6RCD - chains B and X of the 8 polymer chains in the assembly; structure by X-ray diffraction, 1.98 A resolution.

# Chain B (and X)
Molecule: MgPa adhesin
Organism: Mycoplasma genitalium
Notes: chain X of this document is another copy of the same molecule, construct and numbering; everything in this record applies to it too
Reference sequence: D5FY31 (D5FY31_MYCGT); residues 32-132 here correspond to UniProt positions 1250-1350 (UniProt number = residue number + 1218)
Chain sequence (101 residues; row label = number of the first residue in the row):
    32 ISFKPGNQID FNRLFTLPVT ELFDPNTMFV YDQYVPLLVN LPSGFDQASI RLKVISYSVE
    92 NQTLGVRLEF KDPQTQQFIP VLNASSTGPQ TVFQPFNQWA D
Disordered / not traced: 114-118 (chain X: 115-118)

# Chain B / chain X interface
Pairs across the interface - 68 pairs, chain B then chain X:
  Ile-32(B) with Ala-131(X); Asp-132(X)
  Ser-33(B) with Gln-129(X); Trp-130(X); Ala-131(X), hydrogen bond (backbone-backbone)
  Phe-34(B) with Asn-128(X); Gln-129(X); Trp-130(X), hydrophobic
  Lys-35(B) with Gln-125(X), hydrogen bond (backbone-side chain); Asn-128(X); Gln-129(X), hydrogen bond (backbone-backbone); Ala-131(X), hydrogen bond (side chain-backbone); Asp-132(X)
  Pro-36(B) with Gln-125(X), hydrogen bond (backbone-side chain); Asn-128(X)
  Gly-37(B) with Gln-125(X); Phe-127(X); Asn-128(X), hydrogen bond (backbone-side chain)
  Asn-38(B) with Phe-124(X); Gln-125(X), hydrogen bond (backbone-backbone); Pro-126(X)
  Gln-39(B) with Pro-67(X), hydrogen bond (side chain-backbone); Leu-68(X); Leu-69(X); Val-70(X); Asn-71(X)
  Ile-40(B) with Leu-69(X), hydrogen bond (backbone-backbone); Val-70(X); Asn-71(X), hydrogen bond (backbone-backbone); Thr-122(X); Phe-124(X), hydrophobic
  Asp-41(B) with Asn-71(X)
  Phe-42(B) with Val-70(X), hydrophobic; Asn-71(X), hydrogen bond (backbone-backbone); Leu-72(X), hydrophobic; Pro-73(X); Phe-76(X), hydrophobic; Ile-81(X), hydrophobic
  Leu-45(B) with Val-70(X), hydrophobic; Leu-99(X); Val-112(X); Gln-121(X), hydrogen bond (backbone-side chain); Thr-122(X)
  Phe-46(B) with Leu-99(X), hydrophobic; Phe-101(X), hydrophobic; Val-112(X), hydrophobic
  Thr-47(B) with Val-112(X); Asn-114(X)
  Leu-48(B) with Phe-101(X), hydrophobic
  Asp-55(B) with Gln-105(X)
  Tyr-62(B) with Pro-104(X), hydrophobic; Gln-105(X), hydrogen bond
  Gln-64(B) with Phe-76(X); Ser-80(X); Lys-102(X); Pro-104(X)
  Tyr-65(B) with Phe-101(X); Pro-104(X)
  Pro-67(B) with Pro-73(X); Ser-74(X); Gly-75(X); Phe-76(X)
  Leu-68(B) with Pro-73(X), hydrophobic; Phe-76(X), hydrophobic
  Leu-72(B) with Ser-74(X), hydrogen bond (backbone-side chain)
  Pro-73(B) with Ser-74(X)
  Ser-74(B) with Ser-74(X)
  Gln-78(B) with Gly-75(X), hydrogen bond (side chain-backbone)
Other interface residues (no listed pair), chain B (27 interface residues in all): Arg-44, Glu-52
Other interface residues (no listed pair), chain X (32 interface residues in all): Leu-83, Asp-103

# Summary
Chain B and chain X form an interface of 27 and 32 residues respectively, with 15 hydrogen bonds. Polar pairs
include Lys-35(B)/Gln-125(X), Lys-35(B)/Ala-131(X) and Pro-36(B)/Gln-125(X).
Both chains are MgPa adhesin (Mycoplasma genitalium). Entry 6RCD (Octamer C-Domain P140 Mycoplasma genitalium)
was determined by X-ray diffraction together with 6RCC from the same study.
